2FHH - chains G and V of the 28 polymer chains in the assembly; structure by X-ray diffraction, 2.99 A resolution.

== Chain G (and V) ==
Molecule: proteasome, beta subunit
From: Mycobacterium tuberculosis
Notes: chain V of this document is another copy of the same molecule, construct and numbering; everything in this record applies to it too
Chain sequence (240 residues; each row starts with the number of its first residue):
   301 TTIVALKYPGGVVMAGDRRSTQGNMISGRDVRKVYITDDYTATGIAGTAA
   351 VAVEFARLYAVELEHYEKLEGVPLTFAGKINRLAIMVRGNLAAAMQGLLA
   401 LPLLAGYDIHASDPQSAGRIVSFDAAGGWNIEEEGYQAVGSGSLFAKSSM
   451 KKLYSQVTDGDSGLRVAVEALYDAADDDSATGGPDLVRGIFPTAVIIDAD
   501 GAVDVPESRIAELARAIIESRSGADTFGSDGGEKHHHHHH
Disordered / not traced: 523-540
Differences from the reference sequence: expression tag (535-540)
Residues lining bound ligands: M1N ((1R)-3-methyl-1-{[N-(morpholin-4-ylcarbonyl)-3-(1-naphthyl)-D-alanyl]amino}butylboronic acid): Thr-301, Arg-319, Ser-320, Thr-321, Gln-322, Ser-327, Val-331, Lys-333, Ile-345, Ala-346, Gly-347, Thr-348, Ala-349, Ala-350, Ala-352, Ser-441

== How chain G and chain V interact ==
Contacting residue pairs (33):
  Asn-324(G) / Asp-478(V)
  Asn-324(G) / Ser-479(V)  hydrogen bond (backbone-backbone)
  Asn-324(G) / Ala-480(V)
  Met-325(G) / Phe-445(V)  hydrophobic
  Met-325(G) / Asp-477(V)
  Ile-326(G) / Ala-475(V)
  Ile-326(G) / Asp-476(V)
  Ile-326(G) / Asp-477(V)  hydrogen bond (backbone-backbone)
  Ile-326(G) / Asp-478(V)
  Ile-326(G) / Ser-479(V)
  Arg-329(G) / Asp-476(V)  hydrogen bond (side chain-backbone)
  Phe-445(G) / Met-325(V)  hydrophobic
  Tyr-472(G) / Val-487(V)
  Asp-476(G) / Ile-326(V)
  Asp-476(G) / Arg-329(V)  salt bridge
  Asp-476(G) / Arg-488(V)  salt bridge
  Asp-477(G) / Met-325(V)
  Asp-477(G) / Ile-326(V)  hydrogen bond (backbone-backbone)
  Asp-477(G) / Arg-329(V)  salt bridge
  Asp-478(G) / Asn-324(V)
  Asp-478(G) / Ile-326(V)
  Ser-479(G) / Asn-324(V)  hydrogen bond (backbone-backbone)
  Ser-479(G) / Ile-326(V)
  Ser-479(G) / Ser-479(V)  hydrogen bond
  Ala-480(G) / Asn-324(V)
  Val-487(G) / Tyr-472(V)
  Val-487(G) / Ile-518(V)
  Val-487(G) / Arg-521(V)
  Val-487(G) / Ser-522(V)
  Arg-488(G) / Asp-476(V)  salt bridge
  Ile-518(G) / Val-487(V)  hydrophobic
  Arg-521(G) / Val-487(V)
  Ser-522(G) / Val-487(V)
Other interface residues (no listed pair), chain G (20 interface residues in all): Arg-319, Ser-441, Ala-475, Leu-486
Other interface residues (no listed pair), chain V (20 interface residues in all): Arg-319, Ser-441, Leu-486

== In short ==
The chain G/chain V interface involves 20 residues from each chain, with 6 hydrogen bonds and 4 salt bridges.
Among the polar pairs are Asp-476(G)/Arg-329(V), Asp-476(G)/Arg-488(V) and Asp-477(G)/Arg-329(V). Bound to
chain G: compound M1N.
Both chains are proteasome, beta subunit (Mycobacterium tuberculosis). Entry 2FHH (Crystal Structure of
Mycobacterium Tuberculosis Proteasome in complex with a peptidyl boronate inhibitor MLN-273) was determined by
X-ray diffraction, deposited together with 2FHG.
